Entry 1T2K (X-ray diffraction, 3.00 A resolution); this record covers chains F and A of the 6 polymer chains in the assembly.

[Chain F]
Molecule: 31-nt DNA strand
Sequence (31 nucleotides; each row starts with the number of its first residue):
     1 ACTTCTCCCTTTCAGTTTTCCTATGTCATTT

[Chain A]
Protein: Interferon regulatory factor 3
From: Homo sapiens
Notes: fragment: N-terminal DNA binding domain
UniProt: Q14653 (IRF3_HUMAN); numbering as in UniProt (aligned over 1-112)
Chain sequence (112 residues; numbered 1 to 112; the number before each row is that of its first residue):
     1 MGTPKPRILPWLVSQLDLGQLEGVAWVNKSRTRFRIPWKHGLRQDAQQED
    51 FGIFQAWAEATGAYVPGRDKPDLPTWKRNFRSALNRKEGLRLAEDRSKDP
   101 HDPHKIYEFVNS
Disordered / not traced: 1-2
Swiss-Prot annotation at these positions:
  - DNA-binding region: Lys5 to Asn111 (IRF tryptophan pentad repeat)
  - modified residue: Thr3 (Phosphothreonine), Ser14 (Phosphoserine), Thr75 (Phosphothreonine), Ser97 (Phosphoserine)
  - natural variant: Glu49 (deletion: Decreased IFNB induction upon Sendai virus infection)
  - mutagenesis: Lys77 to Arg78 (Abolishes nuclear localization), Arg86 to Lys87 (No effect on subcellular localization)
From the paper describing this entry:
  - binding site for the 31-nt DNA strand: His40, Leu42, Arg81, Arg86
  - specificity-determining residues: Leu42, Arg78, Arg86 (proposed by the authors, not directly observed)
  - binding site for the 31-nt DNA strand (chain F): Arg78
  - specificity-determining residues: Leu42

[Chain F / chain A interface]
Contacting residue pairs - 29 pairs, chain F then chain A:
  DA14(F) - Arg7(A)  salt bridge to the phosphate
  DA14(F) - Lys87(A)  sugar contact
  DG15(F) - Lys5(A)  phosphate contact
  DG15(F) - Pro6(A)  phosphate contact
  DG15(F) - Arg7(A)  phosphate contact
  DG15(F) - Ile8(A)  hydrogen bond to the phosphate
  DG15(F) - Trp57(A)  phosphate contact
  DG15(F) - Lys87(A)  salt bridge to the phosphate
  DT16(F) - Lys5(A)  salt bridge to the phosphate
  DT16(F) - Trp57(A)  hydrogen bond to the phosphate
  DT16(F) - Thr61(A)  phosphate contact
  DT16(F) - Asn79(A)  sugar contact
  DT16(F) - Ser82(A)  base contact
  DT16(F) - Ala83(A)  base contact
  DT16(F) - Arg86(A)  base contact
  DT17(F) - Arg78(A)  base contact
  DT17(F) - Asn79(A)  hydrogen bond to the phosphate
  DT17(F) - Ser82(A)  base contact
  DT18(F) - Arg78(A)  base contact
  DT24(F) - His40(A)  sugar contact
  DT24(F) - Leu42(A)  base contact
  DT24(F) - Lys98(A)  salt bridge to the phosphate
  DG25(F) - His40(A)  sugar contact
  DG25(F) - Leu42(A)  phosphate contact
  DG25(F) - Arg43(A)  hydrogen bond to the phosphate
  DT26(F) - Leu42(A)  sugar contact
  DT26(F) - Arg43(A)  phosphate contact
  DT26(F) - Gln44(A)  hydrogen bond to the phosphate
  DC27(F) - Gln44(A)  hydrogen bond to the phosphate
Interface residues without a listed pair, chain F (10 interface residues in all): DA23
Interface residues without a listed pair, chain A (18 interface residues in all): Asp45

[Overview]
Chain F and chain A form an interface of 10 and 18 residues respectively, with 6 hydrogen bonds and 4 salt
bridges. Polar contacts include DG15(F)-Ile8(A), DT16(F)-Trp57(A) and DT17(F)-Asn79(A). From the paper: a
binding site for the 31-nt DNA strand at His40(A), Leu42(A) and Arg81(A) among others; a binding site for the
31-nt DNA strand (chain F) at Arg78(A).
Here chain F is a 31-nt DNA strand and chain A is Interferon regulatory factor 3 (Homo sapiens). Entry 1T2K
(Structure Of The DNA Binding Domains Of IRF3, ATF-2 and Jun Bound To DNA) was determined by X-ray
diffraction.
